Entry 3UCE (X-ray diffraction, 1.80 A resolution); this record covers chains A and C of the 4 polymer chains in the assembly.

[Chain A (and C)]
Protein: Dehydrogenase
Organism: Vibrio vulnificus
Notes: chain C of this document is another copy of the same molecule, construct and numbering; everything in this record applies to it too
UniProt: Q7MBY8 (Q7MBY8_VIBVY); residue numbers follow UniProt; this construct covers 1-223
Amino-acid sequence (223 residues; each row starts with the number of its first residue):
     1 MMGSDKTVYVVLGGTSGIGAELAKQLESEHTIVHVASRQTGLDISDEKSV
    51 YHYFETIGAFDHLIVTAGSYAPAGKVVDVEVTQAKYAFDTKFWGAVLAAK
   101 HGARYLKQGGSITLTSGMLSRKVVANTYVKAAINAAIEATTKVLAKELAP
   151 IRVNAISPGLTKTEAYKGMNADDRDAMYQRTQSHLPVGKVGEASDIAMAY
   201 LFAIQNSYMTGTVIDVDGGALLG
Not modelled in the structure: 1-4
Small-molecule neighbours: NADPH (NDP; NADPH dihydro-nicotinamide-adenine-dinucleotide phosphate): Gly13, Thr15, Ser16, Gly17, Ile18, Gly19, Ser37, Arg38, Gln39, Leu42, Asp43, Ile44, Ser45, Thr66, Ala67, Gly68, Ser69, Thr90, Lys91, Thr115, Ser116, Gly117, Pro158, Gly159, Leu160, Thr161, Thr163, Glu164, Ala165, Tyr166

[Interface between chain A and chain C]
Pairs across the interface (51; chain A residue first):
  Lys75(A) with Glu147(C)
  Val76(A) with Val96(C); Lys100(C); Leu144(C), hydrophobic; Glu147(C), hydrogen bond (backbone-side chain)
  Val77(A) with Lys100(C)
  Val79(A) with Lys100(C), hydrogen bond (backbone-side chain)
  Val81(A) with Leu97(C), hydrophobic
  Ala84(A) with Trp93(C), hydrophobic
  Lys85(A) with Asp89(C), salt bridge; Trp93(C)
  Phe88(A) with Phe92(C), hydrophobic; Trp93(C), hydrophobic
  Asp89(A) with Lys85(C), salt bridge
  Phe92(A) with Phe88(C), hydrophobic; Ala132(C), hydrophobic
  Trp93(A) with Val81(C), hydrophobic; Ala84(C), hydrophobic; Lys85(C); Phe88(C), hydrophobic; Tyr128(C)
  Val96(A) with Val76(C); Tyr128(C)
  Leu97(A) with Val81(C), hydrophobic
  Lys100(A) with Val76(C); Val77(C); Val79(C), hydrogen bond (side chain-backbone)
  Val123(A) with Lys142(C); Val143(C); Lys146(C), hydrogen bond (backbone-side chain)
  Ala125(A) with Glu147(C)
  Asn126(A) with Glu147(C), hydrogen bond (backbone-side chain)
  Tyr128(A) with Trp93(C); Val96(C); Val143(C), hydrophobic
  Ala132(A) with Phe92(C), hydrophobic; Thr140(C)
  Ala135(A) with Ala135(C); Ala139(C), hydrophobic
  Ala139(A) with Ala135(C), hydrophobic
  Thr140(A) with Ala132(C)
  Lys142(A) with Val123(C)
  Val143(A) with Val123(C); Tyr128(C), hydrophobic
  Leu144(A) with Val76(C), hydrophobic
  Lys146(A) with Val123(C), hydrogen bond (side chain-backbone); Ala125(C)
  Glu147(A) with Lys75(C); Val76(C), hydrogen bond (side chain-backbone); Ala125(C); Asn126(C), hydrogen bond (side chain-backbone)
Also at the interface, not in a pair above, chain A (38 interface residues in all): Glu47, Gly74, Glu80, Ala99, Ala103, Ser120, Val124, Thr127, Ala131, Ala136, Leu148
Also at the interface, not in a pair above, chain C (38 interface residues in all): Glu47, Gly74, Glu80, Ala99, Ala103, Ser120, Val124, Thr127, Ala131, Ala136, Leu148

[Summary]
Chain A and chain C each contribute 38 residues to their interface; the contacts include 8 hydrogen bonds and
2 salt bridges. Polar contacts include Lys85(A)-Asp89(C), Val76(A)-Glu147(C) and Val79(A)-Lys100(C). Chain A
binds NADPH.
Chain A and chain C are both Dehydrogenase (Vibrio vulnificus); the structure, Crystal structure of a
small-chain dehydrogenase in complex with NADPH, was determined by X-ray diffraction, deposited together with
3UCF.
